Entry 1RAG (X-ray diffraction, 2.50 A resolution); this record covers chains B and D of the 4 polymer chains in the assembly.

# Chain B (and D)
Name: Aspartate carbamoyltransferase regulatory chain
Organism: Escherichia coli
Notes: chain D of this document is another copy of the same molecule, construct and numbering; everything in this record applies to it too
Reference sequence: P0A7F3 (PYRI_ECOLI); numbering as in UniProt (aligned over 1-153)
Chain sequence (153 residues; numbered 1 to 153; the number before each row is that of its first residue):
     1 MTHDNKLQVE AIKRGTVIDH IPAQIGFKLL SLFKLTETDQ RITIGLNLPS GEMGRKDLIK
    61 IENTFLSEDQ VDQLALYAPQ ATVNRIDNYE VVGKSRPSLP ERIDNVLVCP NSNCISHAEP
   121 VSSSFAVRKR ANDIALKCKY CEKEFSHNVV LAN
Bound ions: Zn2+: Cys109, Cys114, Cys138, Cys141
Residues lining bound ligands: CTP (cytidine-5'-triphosphate): Val9, Glu10, Ala11, Ile12, Val17, Asp19, His20, Leu58, Lys60, Thr82, Asn84, Ile86, Tyr89, Glu90, Val91, Lys94
Curated features (UniProtKB/Swiss-Prot):
  - binding site (Zn(2+)): Cys109, Cys114, Cys138, Cys141

# Interface between chain B and chain D
Residue-residue contacts (54; chain B residue first):
  Met1(B) with Thr2(D); Asp4(D); Leu7(D), hydrophobic
  Thr2(B) with Leu7(D)
  His3(B) with Leu7(D)
  Asp4(B) with Leu7(D), hydrogen bond (backbone-backbone); Gln8(D); Val9(D)
  Asn5(B) with Gln8(D), hydrogen bond (backbone-backbone); Glu10(D)
  Lys6(B) with Glu10(D); Ile12(D); Arg41(D); Thr43(D); Glu62(D), salt bridge
  Leu7(B) with Arg41(D)
  Val9(B) with Glu10(D)
  Gln24(B) with Thr36(D); Thr38(D), hydrogen bond (side chain-backbone)
  Phe27(B) with Phe27(D), hydrophobic; Leu30(D), hydrophobic; Ser31(D); Thr36(D)
  Leu30(B) with Phe27(D), hydrophobic
  Ser31(B) with Phe27(D)
  Thr36(B) with Gln24(D); Phe27(D); Leu46(D)
  Thr38(B) with Asn47(D), hydrogen bond (backbone-side chain)
  Asp39(B) with Asn47(D); Arg55(D), salt bridge
  Gln40(B) with Leu46(D); Asn47(D), hydrogen bond (backbone-side chain)
  Arg41(B) with Leu46(D); Asn47(D); Leu48(D); Pro49(D)
  Ile42(B) with Gly45(D); Leu46(D), hydrogen bond (backbone-backbone)
  Thr43(B) with Ile44(D)
  Ile44(B) with Thr43(D); Ile44(D), hydrogen bond (backbone-backbone)
  Gly45(B) with Ile42(D)
  Leu46(B) with Thr36(D); Gln40(D); Arg41(D); Ile42(D), hydrogen bond (backbone-backbone)
  Asn47(B) with Thr38(D), hydrogen bond (side chain-backbone); Asp39(D), hydrogen bond (side chain-backbone); Gln40(D), hydrogen bond (side chain-backbone); Arg41(D)
  Leu48(B) with Arg41(D)
  Pro49(B) with Arg41(D)
  Arg55(B) with Asp39(D), salt bridge
Interface residues without a listed pair, chain B (27 interface residues in all): Glu37
Interface residues without a listed pair, chain D (29 interface residues in all): Lys6, Ala11, Glu37

# Summary
27 residues of chain B and 29 residues of chain D are in contact, with 11 hydrogen bonds and 3 salt bridges.
Polar pairs include Lys6(B)-Glu62(D), Asp39(B)-Arg55(D) and Gln24(B)-Thr38(D). Ligands of chain B: CTP.
Curated annotation (UniProt) lists 4 Zn2+-binding residues on chain B.
Both chains are Aspartate carbamoyltransferase regulatory chain (Escherichia coli). Entry 1RAG (Crystal
structure of ctp-ligated T state aspartate transcarbamoylase at 2.5 angstroms resolution: implications for
atcase mutants ...) was determined by X-ray diffraction, deposited together with 1RAA, 1RAB, 1RAC, 1RAD, 1RAE,
1RAF, 1RAH and 1RAI.
